PDB entry 6NBI | electron microscopy, 4.00 A resolution | chains R and A of the 6 polymer chains in the assembly

== Chain R ==
Protein: Parathyroid hormone/parathyroid hormone-related peptide receptor
Organism: Homo sapiens
UniProtKB: Q03431 (PTH1R_HUMAN); residues 27-502 here = UniProt positions 27-502
Amino-acid sequence (478 residues; each row starts with the number of its first residue):
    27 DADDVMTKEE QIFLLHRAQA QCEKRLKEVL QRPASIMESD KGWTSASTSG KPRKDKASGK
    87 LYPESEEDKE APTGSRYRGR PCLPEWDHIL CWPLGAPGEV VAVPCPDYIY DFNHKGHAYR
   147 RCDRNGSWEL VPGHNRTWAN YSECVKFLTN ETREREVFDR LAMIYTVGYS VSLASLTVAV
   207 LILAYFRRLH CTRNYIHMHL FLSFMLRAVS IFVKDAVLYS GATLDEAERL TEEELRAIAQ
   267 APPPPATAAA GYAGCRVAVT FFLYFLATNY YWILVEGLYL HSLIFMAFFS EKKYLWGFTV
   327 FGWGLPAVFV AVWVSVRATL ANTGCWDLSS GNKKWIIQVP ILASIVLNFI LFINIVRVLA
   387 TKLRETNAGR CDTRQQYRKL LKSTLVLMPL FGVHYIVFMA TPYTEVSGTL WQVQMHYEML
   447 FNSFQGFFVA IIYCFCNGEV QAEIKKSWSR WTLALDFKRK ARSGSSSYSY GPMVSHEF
Disordered / not traced: 27-31, 54-105, 157-162, 251-272, 396-398, 484-504
Disulfides: C48-C117, C108-C148, C131-C170, C281-C351
Construct notes: engineered mutation A188 (Gly in Q03431); expression tag (503-504)
What the authors report for this chain:
  - disease-associated variants - H223R: increased signaling (citing earlier work)

== Chain A ==
Protein: Gs protein alpha subunit
Organism: Bos taurus
Amino-acid sequence (378 residues; row label = number of the first residue in the row; note: 16 numbers in that range are skipped by the numbering (no residue carries them; nothing is unmodelled there)):
     1 MGCLGNSKTE DQRNEEKAQR EANKKIEKQL QKDKQVYRAT HRLLLLGAGE SGKST
    72 IVKQMRILHV NGYSEEECKQ YKAVVYSNTI QSIIAIIRAM GRLKIDFGDS ARADDARQLF
   132 VLAGAAEEGF MTAELAGVIK RLWKDSGVQA CFNRSREYQL NDSAAYYLND LDRIAQPNYI
   192 PTQQDVLRTR VKTTGIFETK FQVDKVNFHM FDVGGQRDER RKWIQCFNDV TAIIFVVASS
   252 SYNMVIREDN QTNRLQEALN LFKSIWNNRW LRTISVILFL NKQDLLAEKV LAGKSKIEDY
   312 FPEFARYTTP EDATPEPGED PRVTRAKYFI RDEFLRISTA SGDGRHYCYP HFTCAVDTEN
   372 IRRVFNDCRD IIQRMHLRQY ELL
Disordered / not traced: 1-10, 72-204, 252-261, 304-307

== How chain R and chain A interact ==
Contacting residue pairs (23; chain R residue first):
  R219(R) - Y391(A)
  H223(R) - Y391(A)
  Y305(R) - Y391(A)
  L306(R) - Y391(A)  hydrophobic
  I310(R) - Q384(A)  hydrogen bond (backbone-side chain)
  I310(R) - L388(A)  hydrophobic
  F311(R) - R380(A)
  M312(R) - R380(A)
  A313(R) - R380(A)
  S316(R) - Q35(A)
  E317(R) - R38(A)  salt bridge
  L385(R) - L388(A)  hydrophobic
  K388(R) - D381(A)  salt bridge
  K388(R) - Q384(A)  hydrogen bond
  K388(R) - R385(A)  hydrogen bond (backbone-side chain)
  E391(R) - R385(A)
  T392(R) - Y358(A)
  T392(R) - R385(A)  hydrogen bond
  G395(R) - L346(A)
  K405(R) - L394(A)
  S409(R) - L393(A)  hydrogen bond (side chain-backbone)
  V412(R) - L393(A)  hydrophobic
  N463(R) - E392(A)
Also at the interface, not in a pair above, chain R (25 interface residues in all): L309, F314, K318, L389, A394, G464
Also at the interface, not in a pair above, chain A (20 interface residues in all): Q31, H41, V217, T350, I383, H387, Q390

== Summary ==
25 residues of chain R face 20 of chain A across their interface; the contacts include 5 hydrogen bonds and 2
salt bridges. Among the polar pairs are E317(R)-R38(A), K388(R)-D381(A) and I310(R)-Q384(A). The paper reports
that H223R of chain R increases signaling.
Chain R is Parathyroid hormone/parathyroid hormone-related peptide receptor (Homo sapiens) and chain A is Gs
protein alpha subunit (Bos taurus); the structure, Cryo-EM structure of parathyroid hormone receptor type 1 in
complex with a long-acting parathyroid hormone analog ..., was determined by electron microscopy together with
6NBF and 6NBH from the same study.
